PDB entry 6IOL | electron microscopy, 3.76 A resolution | chains L and B of the 12 polymer chains in the assembly

== Chain L ==
Protein: Multidrug resistance protein MexA
Source organism: Pseudomonas aeruginosa
UniProtKB: P52477 (MEXA_PSEAE); residues 2-360 here correspond to UniProt positions 25-383 (UniProt number = residue number + 23)
Sequence (362 residues; row label = number of the first residue in the row; numbers below 1 keep their minus sign (Gly-1 is residue -1)):
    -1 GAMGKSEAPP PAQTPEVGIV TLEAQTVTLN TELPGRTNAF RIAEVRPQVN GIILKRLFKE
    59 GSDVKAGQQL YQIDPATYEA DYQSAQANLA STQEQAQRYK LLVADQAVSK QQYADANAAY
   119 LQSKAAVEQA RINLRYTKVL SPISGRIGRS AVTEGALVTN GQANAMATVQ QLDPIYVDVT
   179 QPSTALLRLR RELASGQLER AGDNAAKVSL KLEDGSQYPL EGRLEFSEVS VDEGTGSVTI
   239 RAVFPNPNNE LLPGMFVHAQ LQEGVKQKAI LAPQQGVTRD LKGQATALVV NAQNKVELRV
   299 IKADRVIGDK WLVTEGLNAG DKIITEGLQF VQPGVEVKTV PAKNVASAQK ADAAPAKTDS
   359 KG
Not modelled in the structure: -1 to 10, 347-360
Sequence notes: expression tag (-1 to 1)
From the paper describing this entry:
  - mutagenesis - L100D: abolished binding to Outer membrane protein OprM (chain B)
  - mutagenesis - L100D: abolished growth in response to drug resistance
  - mutagenesis - R96A, L99D, D103A, Q104A: unchanged binding to Outer membrane protein OprM (chain B)
  - mutagenesis - R96D, S107D: decreased binding to Outer membrane protein OprM (chain B)
  - mutagenesis - R39D, S107D, R147D: decreased growth in response to drug resistance
  - mutagenesis - R39D, R147D: abolished binding to another copy of this molecule
  - mutagenesis - R34A, R34D, T233A, T233V, R277A, R277D: abolished binding to Multidrug resistance protein MexB

== Chain B ==
Protein: Outer membrane protein OprM
Source organism: Pseudomonas aeruginosa PAO1
UniProtKB: Q51487 (OPRM_PSEAE); residues 1-468 here correspond to UniProt positions 18-485 (UniProt number = residue number + 17)
Sequence (474 residues; row label = number of the first residue in the row):
     1 CSLIPDYQRP EAPVAAAYPQ GQAYGQNTGA AAVPAADIGW REFFRDPQLQ QLIGVALENN
    61 RDLRVAALNV EAFRAQYRIQ RADLFPRIGV DGSGTRQRLP GDLSTTGSPA ISSQYGVTLG
   121 TTAWELDLFG RLRSLRDQAL EQYLATEQAQ RSAQTTLVAS VATAYLTLKA DQAQLQLTKD
   181 TLGTYQKSFD LTQRSYDVGV ASALDLRQAQ TAVEGARATL AQYTRLVAQD QNALVLLLGS
   241 GIPANLPQGL GLDQTLLTEV PAGLPSDLLQ RRPDILEAEH QLMAANASIG AARAAFFPSI
   301 SLTANAGTMS RQLSGLFDAG SGSWLFQPSI NLPIFTAGSL RASLDYAKIQ KDINVAQYEK
   361 AIQTAFQEVA DGLAARGTFT EQLQAQRDLV KASDEYYQLA DKRYRTGVDN YLTLLDAQRS
   421 LFTAQQQLIT DRLNQLTSEV NLYKALGGGW NQQTVTQQQT AKKEDPQAHH HHHH
Not modelled in the structure: 456-474
Sequence notes: expression tag (469-474)
From the paper describing this entry:
  - mutagenesis - G199A, R403A, G407A: abolished binding to Multidrug resistance protein MexA (chain L)

== How chain L and chain B interact ==
Residue-residue contacts (22):
  Arg96(L) with Val198(B), hydrogen bond (side chain-backbone); Val200(B)
  Tyr97(L) with Val200(B), hydrophobic
  Leu99(L) with Arg194(B); Val198(B), hydrophobic
  Leu100(L) with Ser195(B); Val198(B), hydrophobic; Val200(B), hydrophobic
  Asp103(L) with Leu191(B); Arg194(B)
  Gln104(L) with Tyr404(B), hydrogen bond; Tyr411(B)
  Ala105(L) with Leu191(B), hydrophobic; Asn410(B)
  Val106(L) with Asn410(B)
  Ser107(L) with Gly407(B); Val408(B), hydrogen bond (side chain-backbone); Asp409(B); Asn410(B), hydrogen bond (side chain-backbone)
  Lys108(L) with Gly407(B)
  Gln109(L) with Gly407(B)
  Gln110(L) with Asn410(B)
Other interface residues (no listed pair), chain B (12 interface residues in all): Asp190
From the paper, about this interface:
  - pairs named by the authors: Leu100(L)-Val200(B) (hydrophobic contact), Gln104(L)-Tyr411(B) (backbone contact)

== Overview ==
The chain L/chain B interface involves 12 residues from each chain, with 4 hydrogen bonds. Polar contacts
include Arg96(L)-Val198(B), Gln104(L)-Tyr404(B) and Ser107(L)-Val408(B). The authors report a hydrophobic
contact between Leu100(L) and Val200(B); a backbone contact between Gln104(L) and Tyr411(B). The paper reports
that R34A, R34D and T233A of chain L, among others, abolish binding to Multidrug resistance protein MexB;
R39D, S107D and R147D of chain L reduce growth in response to drug resistance; 18 substitutions were tested in
all.
Here chain L is Multidrug resistance protein MexA (Pseudomonas aeruginosa) and chain B is Outer membrane
protein OprM (Pseudomonas aeruginosa PAO1). Entry 6IOL (Cryo-EM structure of multidrug efflux pump MexAB-OprM
(60 degree state)) was determined by electron microscopy, deposited together with 6IOK.
